Entry 5AMQ (X-ray diffraction, 3.00 A resolution); this record covers chains A and c of the 4 polymer chains in the assembly.

== Chain A ==
Molecule: RNA polymerase L
Source organism: Bunyavirus la crosse
UniProt: A5HC98 (A5HC98_BUNLC); residues 1-2263 here = UniProt positions 1-2263
Sequence (2263 residues; numbered 1 to 2263; the number before each row is that of its first residue):
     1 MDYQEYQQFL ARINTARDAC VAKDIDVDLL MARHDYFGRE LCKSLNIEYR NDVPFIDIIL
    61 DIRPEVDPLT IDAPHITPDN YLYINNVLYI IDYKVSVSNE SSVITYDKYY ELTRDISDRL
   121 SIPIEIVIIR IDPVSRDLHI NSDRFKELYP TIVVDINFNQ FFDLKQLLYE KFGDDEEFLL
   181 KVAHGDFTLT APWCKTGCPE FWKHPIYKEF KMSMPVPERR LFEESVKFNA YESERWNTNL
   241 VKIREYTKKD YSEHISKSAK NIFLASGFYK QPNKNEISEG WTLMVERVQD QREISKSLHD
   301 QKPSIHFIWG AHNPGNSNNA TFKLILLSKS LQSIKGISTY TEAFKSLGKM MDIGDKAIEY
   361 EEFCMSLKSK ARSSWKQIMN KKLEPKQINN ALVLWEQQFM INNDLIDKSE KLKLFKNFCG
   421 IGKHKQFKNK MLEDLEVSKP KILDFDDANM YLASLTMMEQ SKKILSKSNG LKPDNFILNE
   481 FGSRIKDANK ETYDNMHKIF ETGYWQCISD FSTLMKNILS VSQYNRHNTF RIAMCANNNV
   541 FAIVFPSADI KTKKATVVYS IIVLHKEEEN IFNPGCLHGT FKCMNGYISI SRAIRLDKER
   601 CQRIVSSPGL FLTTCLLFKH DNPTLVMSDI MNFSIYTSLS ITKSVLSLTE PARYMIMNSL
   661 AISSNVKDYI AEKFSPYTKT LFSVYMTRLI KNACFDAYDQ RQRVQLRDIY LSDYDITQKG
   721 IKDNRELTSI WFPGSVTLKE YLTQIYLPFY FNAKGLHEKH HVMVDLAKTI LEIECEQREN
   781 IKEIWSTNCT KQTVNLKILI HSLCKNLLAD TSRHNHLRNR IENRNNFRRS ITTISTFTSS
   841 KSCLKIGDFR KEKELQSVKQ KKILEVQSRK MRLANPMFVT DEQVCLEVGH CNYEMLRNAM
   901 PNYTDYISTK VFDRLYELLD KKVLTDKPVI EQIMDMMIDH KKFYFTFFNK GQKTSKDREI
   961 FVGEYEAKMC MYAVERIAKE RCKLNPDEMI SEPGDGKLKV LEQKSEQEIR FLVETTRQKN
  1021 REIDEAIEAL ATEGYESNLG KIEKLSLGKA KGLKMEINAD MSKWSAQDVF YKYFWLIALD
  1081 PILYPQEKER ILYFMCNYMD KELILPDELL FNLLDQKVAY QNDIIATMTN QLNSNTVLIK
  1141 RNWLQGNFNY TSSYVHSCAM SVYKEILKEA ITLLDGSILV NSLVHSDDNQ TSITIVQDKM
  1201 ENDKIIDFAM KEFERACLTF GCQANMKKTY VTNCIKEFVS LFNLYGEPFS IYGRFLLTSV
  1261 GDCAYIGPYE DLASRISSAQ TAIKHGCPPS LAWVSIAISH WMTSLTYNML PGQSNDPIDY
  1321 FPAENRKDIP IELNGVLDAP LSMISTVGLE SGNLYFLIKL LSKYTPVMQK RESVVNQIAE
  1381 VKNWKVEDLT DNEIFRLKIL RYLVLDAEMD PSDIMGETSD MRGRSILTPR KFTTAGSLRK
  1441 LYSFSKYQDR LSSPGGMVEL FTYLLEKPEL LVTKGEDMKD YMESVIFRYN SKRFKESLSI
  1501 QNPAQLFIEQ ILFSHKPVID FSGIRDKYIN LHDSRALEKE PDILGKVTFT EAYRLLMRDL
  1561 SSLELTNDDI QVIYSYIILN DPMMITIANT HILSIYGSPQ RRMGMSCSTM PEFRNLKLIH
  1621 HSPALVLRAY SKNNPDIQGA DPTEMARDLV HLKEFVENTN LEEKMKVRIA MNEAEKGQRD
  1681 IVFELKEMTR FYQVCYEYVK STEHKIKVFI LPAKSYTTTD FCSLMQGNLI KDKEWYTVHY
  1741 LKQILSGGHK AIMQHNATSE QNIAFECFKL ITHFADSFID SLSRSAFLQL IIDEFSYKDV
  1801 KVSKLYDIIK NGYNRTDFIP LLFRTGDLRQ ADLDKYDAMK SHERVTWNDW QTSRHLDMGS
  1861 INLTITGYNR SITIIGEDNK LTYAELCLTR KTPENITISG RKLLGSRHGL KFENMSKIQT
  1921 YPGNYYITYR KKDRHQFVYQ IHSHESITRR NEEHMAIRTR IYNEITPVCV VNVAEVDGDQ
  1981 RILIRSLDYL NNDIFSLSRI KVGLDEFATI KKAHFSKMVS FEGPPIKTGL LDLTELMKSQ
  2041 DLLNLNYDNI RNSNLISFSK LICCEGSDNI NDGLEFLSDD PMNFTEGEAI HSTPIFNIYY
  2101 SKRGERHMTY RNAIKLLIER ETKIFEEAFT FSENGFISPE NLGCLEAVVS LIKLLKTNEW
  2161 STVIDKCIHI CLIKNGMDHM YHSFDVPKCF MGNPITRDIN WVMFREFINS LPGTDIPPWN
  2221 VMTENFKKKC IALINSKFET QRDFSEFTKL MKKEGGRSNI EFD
Not modelled in the structure: 425-433, 550-555, 708-717, 876-891, 1408-1424, 1531-1544, 1616-1621, 1641, 1746-2263
Curated features (UniProtKB/Swiss-Prot):
  - binding site (Mn(2+)): His34, Asp52, Asp79, Asp92, Tyr93
  - binding site (Mg(2+)): Asp1188
  - binding site (Zn(2+)): Cys2064, His2169, Asp2178, His2182
  - mutagenesis: His34 (H34A: Complete loss of nuclease activity), Asp52 (D52A: Complete loss of nuclease activity), Asp79 (D79A: Complete loss of nuclease activity), Asp92 (D92A: Complete loss of nuclease activity), Lys94 (K94A: Complete loss of nuclease activity)
From the paper describing this entry:
  - binding site for the 10-nt RNA strand: Arg292, Lys302, His306, Cys419, Gly420 to Pro440, Arg592, Arg595, Arg600, Thr642, Lys643, Tyr677, His760, His761, Lys768, Gln1116 to Asp1123
  - conformationally variable residues (helix shift, loop rearrangement, order/disorder transition): Val437, Ser438, His760, His761, Val762, Leu766, Lys950 to Arg958, Gln1116 to Asp1123
  - contacts within the chain: Arg958-Gln1145, Glu959-Gln1145
  - catalytic residues: Asp1060, Ser1186 to Asp1188 (proposed by the authors, not directly observed)
  - binding site for the 16-nt RNA strand: His312 to Asn316, Arg372, Ile378, Lys381, Trp395, Gln398, Tyr524, Arg531, Cys535 to Asn539, Lys859, Lys862, Arg869, Lys870, Phe1513 to Pro1517

== Chain c ==
Molecule: 8-nt RNA strand
Source organism: Bunyavirus la crosse
Sequence (8 nucleotides; row label = number of the first residue in the row):
     9 GCUACCAA

== How chain A and chain c interact ==
Contacting residue pairs (6; chain A residue first):
  Met379(A) - U11(c)  sugar contact
  Asn380(A) - U11(c)  hydrogen bond to the base
  Asn380(A) - A12(c)  hydrogen bond to the sugar
  Ile863(A) - G9(c)  phosphate contact
  Gln867(A) - G9(c)  hydrogen bond to the base
  Thr1434(A) - C10(c)  sugar contact

== Summary ==
5 residues of chain A and 4 residues of chain c are in contact; the contacts include 3 hydrogen bonds. Polar
pairs include Asn380(A)-U11(c), Gln867(A)-G9(c) and Asn380(A)-A12(c). The paper reports catalytic residues
Asp1060(A) and Ser1186(A); a binding site for the 10-nt RNA strand at Arg292(A), Lys302(A) and His306(A) among
others.
Chain A is RNA polymerase L and chain c is an 8-nt RNA strand, both from Bunyavirus la crosse; the structure,
Structure of the La Crosse Bunyavirus polymerase in complex with the 3' and 5' viral RNA, was determined by
X-ray diffraction (same publication as 5AMR).
